Entry 8CJZ (electron microscopy, 3.50 A resolution); this record covers chains J and I of the 15 polymer chains in the assembly.

[Chain J (and I)]
Protein: Major Capsid Protein
From: Bacteriophage sp
Notes: chain I of this document is another copy of the same molecule, construct and numbering; everything in this record applies to it too
Sequence (344 residues; numbered 1 to 344; the number before each row is that of its first residue):
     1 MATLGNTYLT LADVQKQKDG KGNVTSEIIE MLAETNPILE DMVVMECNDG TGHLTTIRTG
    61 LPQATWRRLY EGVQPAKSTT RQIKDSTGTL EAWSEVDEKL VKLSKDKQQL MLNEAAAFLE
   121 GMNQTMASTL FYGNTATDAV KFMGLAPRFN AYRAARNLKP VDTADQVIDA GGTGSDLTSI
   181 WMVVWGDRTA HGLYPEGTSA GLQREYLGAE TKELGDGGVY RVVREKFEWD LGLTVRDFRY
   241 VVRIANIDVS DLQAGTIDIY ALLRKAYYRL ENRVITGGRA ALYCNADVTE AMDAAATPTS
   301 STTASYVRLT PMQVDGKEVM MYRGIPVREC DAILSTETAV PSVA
Not modelled in the structure: 1-2

[Interface between chain J and chain I]
Residue-residue contacts (104):
  L54(J) with K18(I); D19(I); G20(I)
  T55(J) with I29(I)
  T56(J) with Q17(I); T25(I); I28(I); I29(I), hydrogen bond (backbone-backbone)
  I57(J) with I29(I)
  R58(J) with I28(I); I29(I), hydrogen bond (backbone-backbone); E30(I); M31(I); N113(I), hydrogen bond (side chain-backbone); E114(I), salt bridge; A117(I)
  T59(J) with L32(I)
  G60(J) with L32(I)
  L61(J) with A117(I); G121(I)
  P62(J) with A117(I); F118(I), hydrophobic; G121(I)
  Q63(J) with T125(I)
  A64(J) with L90(I); E91(I); A92(I), hydrophobic
  T65(J) with L90(I); E91(I)
  W66(J) with G88(I); T89(I); L90(I); M126(I), hydrophobic; T129(I); V140(I), hydrophobic; K141(I); F142(I), hydrophobic
  R67(J) with T89(I), hydrogen bond (backbone-backbone); E91(I), salt bridge
  V73(J) with E91(I); W93(I)
  Q74(J) with T7(I)
  P75(J) with T7(I); W93(I); E95(I)
  A76(J) with W93(I), hydrogen bond (backbone-backbone); F118(I), hydrophobic
  K77(J) with N6(I), hydrogen bond; Y8(I); L9(I)
  S78(J) with D13(I); E114(I), hydrogen bond; A117(I)
  T80(J) with D13(I); K16(I); Q17(I)
  Q82(J) with Q15(I); K16(I); K18(I), hydrogen bond (side chain-backbone)
  L158(J) with A286(I), hydrophobic; D287(I)
  K159(J) with E34(I), salt bridge
  P160(J) with M31(I)
  V161(J) with M31(I), hydrophobic
  R188(J) with E27(I), salt bridge
  R236(J) with I29(I)
  D237(J) with I29(I)
  F238(J) with M31(I), hydrophobic
  R239(J) with E30(I); M31(I)
  Y260(J) with T299(I); V314(I); D315(I)
  R264(J) with E290(I); D293(I); A294(I); T297(I), hydrogen bond (side chain-backbone)
  Y267(J) with E318(I), hydrogen bond
  Y268(J) with T289(I), hydrogen bond (side chain-backbone); E290(I); D293(I)
  E271(J) with A286(I); E329(I)
  A295(J) with V314(I)
  A296(J) with P311(I); V314(I), hydrophobic
  T297(J) with P311(I)
  Y306(J) with P298(I); T302(I); S305(I), hydrogen bond; V307(I); R308(I); L309(I), hydrogen bond (backbone-backbone)
  V307(J) with L309(I); T310(I); P311(I), hydrophobic
  R308(J) with R308(I); L309(I)
  Q313(J) with P311(I)
  R323(J) with D293(I), salt bridge; D315(I); G316(I), hydrogen bond (side chain-backbone); K317(I); E318(I)
Interface residues without a listed pair, chain J (50 interface residues in all): T79, D258, A261, K265, A304, Y322
Interface residues without a listed pair, chain I (69 interface residues in all): G5, S94, E120, M122, Q124, N285, S300, S301, T303, D331

[Overview]
The interface between chain J and chain I involves 50 residues on one side and 69 on the other; the contacts
include 14 hydrogen bonds and 5 salt bridges. Polar pairs include R58(J)-E114(I), R67(J)-E91(I) and
K159(J)-E34(I).
Both chains are Major Capsid Protein (Bacteriophage sp). Entry 8CJZ (Carin1 bacteriophage mature capsid) was
determined by electron microscopy (same publication as 8CK0 and 8CK1).
